Entry 3Q4U (X-ray diffraction, 1.82 A resolution); this record covers chains A and B.

[Chain A (and B)]
Molecule: Activin receptor type-1
Source organism: Homo sapiens
Notes: EC 2.7.11.30; fragment: kinase domain; chain B of this document is another copy of the same molecule, construct and numbering; everything in this record applies to it too
UniProtKB: Q04771 (ACVR1_HUMAN); residue numbers follow UniProt; this construct covers 201-499
Amino-acid sequence (301 residues; each row starts with the number of its first residue):
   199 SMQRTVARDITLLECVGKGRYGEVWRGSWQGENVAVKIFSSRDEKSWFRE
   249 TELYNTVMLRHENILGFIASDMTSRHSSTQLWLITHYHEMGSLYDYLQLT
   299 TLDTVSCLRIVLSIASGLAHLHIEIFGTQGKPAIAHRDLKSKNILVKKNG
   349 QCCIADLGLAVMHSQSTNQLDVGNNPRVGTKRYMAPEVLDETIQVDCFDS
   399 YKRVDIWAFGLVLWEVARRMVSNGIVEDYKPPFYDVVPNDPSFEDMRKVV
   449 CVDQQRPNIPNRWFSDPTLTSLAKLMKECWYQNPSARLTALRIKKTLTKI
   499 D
Disordered / not traced: 199-201 (chain B: 499)
Sequence notes: expression tag (199-200); engineered mutation Asp207 (Gln in Q04771)
UniProt features mapped onto this chain:
  - active site: Asp336 (Proton acceptor)
  - binding site (ATP): Val214 to Val222, Lys235
  - natural variant: Arg202 (R202I: In FOP), Arg206 (R206H: In FOP), Gly328 (G328E: In FOP; G328R: In FOP; G328W: In FOP), Gly356 (G356D: In FOP), Arg375 (R375P: In FOP)
  - mutagenesis: Thr203 (T203V: Almost complete loss of alcaline phosphatase induction; in association with A-325), Gly325 (G325A: Almost complete loss of alcaline phosphatase induction; in association with V-203)
Residues lining bound ligands:
  - citrate anion (FLC), molecule 1: Arg258, His259, Glu260, Ile262, Leu263, Gly264, His284, His286, Lys345, Cys351
  - citrate anion (FLC), molecule 2: His284, Tyr285, His286, Glu287, Val344, Lys345, Lys346, Asn347
  - LDN (4-[6-(4-piperazin-1-ylphenyl)pyrazolo[1,5-a]pyrimidin-3-yl]quinoline): Val214, Val222, Ala233, Lys235, Leu263, Thr283, His284, Tyr285, His286, Glu287, Met288, Gly289, Ser290, Asp293, Lys340, Asn341, Leu343, Ala353, Asp354
Reported in the primary citation:
  - binding site for LDN: Glu248, His286
  - catalytic residues: Lys235 (proposed by the authors, not directly observed)

[How chain A and chain B interact]
Pairs across the interface (40):
  Thr203(A) with Arg273(B), hydrogen bond (backbone-side chain)
  Val204(A) with Thr203(B); Arg206(B)
  Trp227(A) with Arg273(B)
  Glu242(A) with Phe246(B)
  Lys243(A) with Glu250(B), salt bridge
  Trp245(A) with Trp245(B), hydrophobic; Met270(B), hydrophobic
  Phe246(A) with Glu242(B); Lys243(B); Phe246(B), hydrophobic
  Thr249(A) with Met270(B)
  Glu250(A) with Glu242(B); Lys243(B), salt bridge
  Asn253(A) with Glu242(B), hydrogen bond; Ser272(B), hydrogen bond; Thr277(B)
  Thr254(A) with Glu242(B)
  Phe265(A) with His274(B)
  Ile266(A) with Arg273(B)
  Ala267(A) with Ser272(B)
  Ser268(A) with Met270(B); Thr271(B); Ser272(B), hydrogen bond (backbone-backbone)
  Asp269(A) with Met270(B); Thr271(B), hydrogen bond
  Met270(A) with Trp245(B), hydrophobic; Thr249(B); Ser268(B); Asp269(B); Met270(B), hydrogen bond (backbone-backbone)
  Thr271(A) with Ser268(B); Asp269(B), hydrogen bond
  Ser272(A) with Asn253(B), hydrogen bond; Ala267(B); Ser268(B), hydrogen bond (backbone-backbone)
  Arg273(A) with Trp227(B); Ile266(B)
  Ser275(A) with Met256(B)
  Thr277(A) with Asn253(B), hydrogen bond
Also at the interface, not in a pair above, chain A (28 interface residues in all): Ala205, Tyr252, Met256, Arg258, His274, Asn372
Also at the interface, not in a pair above, chain B (24 interface residues in all): Thr254, Ser275, Asp369

[Summary]
28 residues of chain A face 24 of chain B across their interface, with 10 hydrogen bonds and 2 salt bridges.
Among the polar pairs are Lys243(A)-Glu250(B), Thr203(A)-Arg273(B) and Asn253(A)-Glu242(B). Ligands of chain
A: compound LDN and citrate anion. From the paper: the catalytic residue Lys235(A); a binding site for LDN at
Glu248(A) and His286(A).
Both chains are Activin receptor type-1 (Homo sapiens). Entry 3Q4U (Crystal structure of the ACVR1 kinase
domain in complex with LDN-193189) was determined by X-ray diffraction together with 3MTF from the same study.
